Entry 2Q34 (X-ray diffraction, 1.85 A resolution); this record covers chain A.

== Chain A ==
Molecule: CurF
Organism: Lyngbya majuscula
Notes: fragment: ECH2 decarboxylase domain
Reference sequence: Q6DNE7 (Q6DNE7_9CYAN); residues 17-257 here = UniProt positions 17-257
Sequence (243 residues; each row starts with the number of its first residue):
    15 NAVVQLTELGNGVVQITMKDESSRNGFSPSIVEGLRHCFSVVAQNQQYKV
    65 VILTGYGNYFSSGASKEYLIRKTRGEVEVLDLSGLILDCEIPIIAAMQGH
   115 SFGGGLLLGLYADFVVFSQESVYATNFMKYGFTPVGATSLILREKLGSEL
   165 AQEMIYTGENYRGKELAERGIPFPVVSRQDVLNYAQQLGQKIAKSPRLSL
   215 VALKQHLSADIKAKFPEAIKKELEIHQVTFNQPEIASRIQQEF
Sequence notes: expression tag (15-16); modified residue (32, 111, 142, 168)
Modified residues: Mse32, Mse111, Mse142, Mse168 (selenomethionine; parent Met)

== Overview ==
Chain A is CurF (Lyngbya majuscula); the structure, Crystal Structure of the ECH2 decarboxylase domain of CurF
from Lyngbya majuscula, rhombohedral crystal form, was determined by X-ray diffraction (same publication as
2Q2X and 2Q35).
